Entry 8JJR (electron microscopy, 2.80 A resolution); this record covers chains b and m of the 26 polymer chains in the assembly.

# Chain b
Name: PsaB
From: Symbiodinium sp
Amino-acid sequence (669 residues; row label = number of the first residue in the row):
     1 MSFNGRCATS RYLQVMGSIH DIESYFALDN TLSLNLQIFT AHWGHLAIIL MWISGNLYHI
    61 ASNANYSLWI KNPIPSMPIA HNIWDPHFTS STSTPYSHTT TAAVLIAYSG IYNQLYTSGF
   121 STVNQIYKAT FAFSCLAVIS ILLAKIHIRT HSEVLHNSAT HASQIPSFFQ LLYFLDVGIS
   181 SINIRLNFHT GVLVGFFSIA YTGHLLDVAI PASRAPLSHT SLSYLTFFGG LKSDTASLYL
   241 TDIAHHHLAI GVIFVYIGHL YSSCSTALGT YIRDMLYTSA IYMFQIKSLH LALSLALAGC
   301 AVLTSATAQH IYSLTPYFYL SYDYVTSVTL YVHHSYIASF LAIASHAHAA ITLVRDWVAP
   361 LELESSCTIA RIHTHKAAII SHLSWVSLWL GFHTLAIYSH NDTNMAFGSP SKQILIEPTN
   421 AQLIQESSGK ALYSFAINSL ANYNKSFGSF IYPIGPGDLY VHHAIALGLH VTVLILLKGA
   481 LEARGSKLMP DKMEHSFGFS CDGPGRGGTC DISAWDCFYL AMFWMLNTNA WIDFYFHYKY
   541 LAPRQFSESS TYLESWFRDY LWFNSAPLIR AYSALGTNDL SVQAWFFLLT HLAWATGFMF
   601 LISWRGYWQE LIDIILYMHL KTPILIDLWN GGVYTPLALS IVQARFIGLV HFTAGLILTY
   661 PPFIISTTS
Disordered / not traced: 1-3, 439-445
Ion coordination: chlorophyll a Mg near Asp-85 (its only coordinating residue here)
Small-molecule neighbours:
  - beta-carotene (BCR), molecule 1: Gly-44, Ala-47, Ile-48, Met-51, Ile-141
  - beta-carotene (BCR), molecule 2: Leu-46, Ile-49, Trp-52, Ile-53, Phe-188, Val-192, Leu-193, Phe-196, Phe-197
  - beta-carotene (BCR), molecule 3: Val-582, Trp-585, Phe-586, Leu-589, Trp-608, Leu-611, Ile-612, Ile-615
  - chlorophyll a (CLA), molecule 1: Thr-9, Tyr-12, Leu-13, Ile-612, Ile-615, Leu-616, His-619, Leu-625, Trp-629, Tyr-634, Pro-636, Leu-637
  - chlorophyll a (CLA), molecule 2: Leu-13, Leu-589, Leu-592, Ala-593, Thr-596, Met-599, Phe-600, Leu-639, Phe-646, Ile-647, Val-650, His-651, Ala-654
  - chlorophyll a (CLA), molecule 3: Met-16, Ile-19, His-20, Ile-22, Tyr-25, Gln-37, Ala-41, His-45, Ile-48
  - chlorophyll a (CLA), molecule 4: Met-16, Gly-17, Ser-18, Ile-19, His-20, Asp-21, His-290, Leu-293, Leu-297, Phe-340, Ile-343, Ala-344, Ala-347, His-348, Ile-351, Arg-355, Phe-497, Trp-515, Phe-518, Phe-586, Leu-589, Phe-646, Val-650, Ala-654, Leu-658
  - chlorophyll a (CLA), molecule 5: His-20, Ile-22, Ile-38, Ala-41, His-42, His-45, Leu-46, Ile-49, Leu-289, His-290, Ala-292, Leu-293, Ala-296, Leu-297, Gly-299, Cys-300, Val-302, Leu-303
  - chlorophyll a (CLA), molecule 6: His-20, His-45, Ile-48, Ile-49, Trp-52, Cys-300, Ile-337, Phe-340, Leu-341
  - chlorophyll a (CLA), molecule 7: Phe-39, Trp-43, Leu-143, Ile-146, His-147, Thr-150, His-151, Val-154, Gly-178, Ile-179
  - chlorophyll a (CLA), molecule 8: Phe-39, His-42, Trp-43, Leu-46, Gly-178, Ile-179, Ser-181, Ile-184, Arg-185, Phe-188, His-189, Val-192, Leu-193, Val-194, Phe-197, Phe-254, Leu-303
  - chlorophyll a (CLA), molecule 9: Trp-43, Leu-50, Leu-136, Ile-139, Ser-140, Leu-143, Ile-184, Phe-188, Cys-264
  - chlorophyll a (CLA), molecule 10: Ile-48, Met-51, Trp-52, Ser-54, Gly-55, Tyr-58, His-59, Asn-63, His-81, Asn-82, Ile-83, Trp-84
  - chlorophyll a (CLA), molecule 11: Ile-48, Trp-52, Asn-56, Tyr-108, Ser-109, Thr-329, Leu-330, Val-332, His-333, Tyr-336, Ile-337, Phe-340, Phe-586, Ile-657, Leu-658, Tyr-660, Pro-661, Ile-664, Ile-665
  - chlorophyll a (CLA), molecule 12: Leu-50, Trp-52, Ile-53, Ser-109, Gly-110, Ile-111, Gln-114, Leu-115, Phe-133, Leu-136, Phe-197, Cys-300, Thr-304, Thr-307, Ile-311, Tyr-317, Leu-320, Leu-330, His-333, His-334, Ile-337, Leu-341
  - chlorophyll a (CLA), molecule 13: Trp-52, Asn-56, His-59, Ile-60, Ala-80, His-81, Leu-105, Ile-106, Ala-107, Tyr-108, Ser-109, Ile-111, Val-582, Gln-583, Phe-586, Leu-658
  - chlorophyll a (CLA), molecule 14: His-81, Asn-82, Ile-83, Trp-84, Asp-85, Pro-86, His-87, Phe-88, Leu-105, Ser-581, Val-582, Trp-585
  - chlorophyll a (CLA), molecule 15: Trp-84, Pro-86, His-87
  - chlorophyll a (CLA), molecule 16: Gln-114, Thr-117, Leu-193, Val-194, Phe-197, Ser-198, Tyr-201, Leu-205, Leu-240, Ile-243, His-246, His-247, Ile-250, Leu-303, Ala-306, Thr-307, His-310, Ile-311, Pro-316, Tyr-317
  - chlorophyll a (CLA), molecule 17: Ser-118, Gly-119, Phe-120, Gln-125, Lys-128, Ala-129, Ala-132, Phe-133, Leu-136, Phe-197, Ala-200, Tyr-201, Gly-203, His-204, Asp-207, Val-208
  - chlorophyll a (CLA), molecule 18: Leu-136, Ile-139, Leu-142, Leu-143, Ile-146
  - chlorophyll a (CLA), molecule 19: Asn-187, Phe-188, Gly-191, Val-192, Phe-196, Val-255, Gly-258, His-259, Tyr-261, Ser-262, Ser-263, Cys-264, Leu-268, Gly-269
  - chlorophyll a (CLA), molecule 20: Phe-196, Ile-199, Ala-200, Thr-202, Gly-203, Leu-206, Asp-207, His-219, Thr-220, Ser-221, Leu-225, Leu-248
  - chlorophyll a (CLA), molecule 21: Leu-222, Leu-225, Thr-226, Phe-227, His-245, Leu-248, Ala-249, Val-252, Ile-253
  - chlorophyll a (CLA), molecule 22: Thr-226, Phe-227, Gly-229, Gly-230, Leu-238, Asp-242, Ile-243, His-245, His-246, Ala-249, Ile-250, Ile-253, His-310, Leu-314, Pro-316, Leu-432, Phe-447, Phe-450
  - chlorophyll a (CLA), molecule 23: Ile-253, Tyr-256, Ile-257, His-259, Leu-260, Ala-267, Leu-268, Gly-269, Thr-270
  - chlorophyll a (CLA), molecule 24: Leu-260, Thr-270, Asp-274, Met-275, Thr-278
  - chlorophyll a (CLA), molecule 25: Thr-368, Arg-371, Ile-372, Thr-374, His-375, Ala-378, Ile-379, His-382
  - chlorophyll a (CLA), molecule 26: Ala-378, His-382, Trp-385
  - chlorophyll a (CLA), molecule 27: Ile-379, Leu-383, Trp-385, Val-386, Ala-466, Leu-469, His-470, Val-473, Leu-477
  - chlorophyll a (CLA), molecule 28: Ser-381, His-382, Ser-384, Trp-385, Leu-388, Phe-392
  - chlorophyll a (CLA), molecule 29: Ser-384, Ser-387, Leu-388, Gly-391, Phe-392, Leu-395, Leu-467, Val-471, Leu-474, Ile-475, Leu-520, Phe-523, Trp-524
  - chlorophyll a (CLA), molecule 30: Trp-385, Val-386, Trp-389, Leu-390, Ile-416, Glu-417, Pro-418, Thr-419, Asn-420, Ala-421, Asp-458, Leu-459, His-462, His-463, Ala-466, His-470
  - chlorophyll a (CLA), molecule 31: Trp-385, Leu-388, Trp-389, Phe-392, His-393
  - chlorophyll a (CLA), molecule 32: His-393, Ala-396, Ile-397, Ser-399, His-400, Thr-403, Asn-404, Phe-407, Lys-412, Ile-414
  - chlorophyll a (CLA), molecule 33: Thr-394, Leu-395, Tyr-398, Val-461, Ala-464, Leu-467, Asn-527, Trp-531, Phe-534, Leu-553, Trp-556, Phe-557, Leu-561, Ser-565, Ile-569, Phe-587, His-591, Trp-594, Leu-656, Thr-659, Tyr-660, Phe-663
  - chlorophyll a (CLA), molecule 34: Leu-395, Ser-399, Asp-402, Leu-467, Phe-523, Trp-524, Asn-527, Trp-531, Leu-553, Phe-557, Trp-594, Phe-652
  - chlorophyll a (CLA), molecule 35: Thr-419, Asn-420, Leu-423
  - chlorophyll a (CLA), molecule 36: Phe-557, Leu-561, Trp-562
  - chlorophyll a (CLA), molecule 37: Trp-585, Leu-588, Leu-589, His-591, Leu-592, Trp-594, Ala-595, Phe-598
  - chlorophyll a (CLA), molecule 38: Leu-592, Ala-595, Thr-596, Phe-598, Met-599, Ile-602, Ser-603, Tyr-607, Trp-608, Leu-611
  - chlorophyll a (CLA), molecule 39: Ile-615, Met-618, His-619, Thr-622, Leu-625
  - chlorophyll a (CLA), molecule 40: Tyr-617, Met-618, Lys-621, Thr-622, Pro-623
  - Diadinoxanthin (DD6; (3S,3'R,5R,6S,7cis)-7',8'-didehydro-5,6-dihydro-5,6-epoxy-beta,beta-carotene-3,3'-diol): Phe-196, Ile-199, Leu-248, Val-252, Val-255, Tyr-256, His-259, Leu-268
  - phylloquinone (PQN): Tyr-12, Met-599, Phe-600, Ser-603, Trp-604, Arg-605, Trp-608, Ile-612, Leu-637, Ala-638, Leu-639, Ser-640, Ala-644
  - 4Fe-4S cluster (SF4): Cys-501, Gly-503, Pro-504, Thr-509, Cys-510, Trp-604, Ile-641, Arg-645
From the paper describing this entry:
  - conformationally variable residues (loop rearrangement): Thr-89 to Ala-102, Ile-148 to Ser-180, Ala-215 to Ser-223, Tyr-261 to Thr-270, Ser-279 to Phe-284, Val-358 to Ser-366, Gly-429 to Ser-449
  - binding site for beta-carotene: Phe-196

# Chain m
Name: PsaM
From: Symbiodinium sp
Amino-acid sequence (142 residues; row label = number of the first residue in the row):
     1 MARSPLILCL VAAAVMLVAP RAFVSSPKSQ NAAALTAGVA AGSMVMPAWA YDQQMMDAQL
    61 LLARVPGGKR TKELGLVVPI PEEDGLTDGQ IAALFVVALV VLIAAVDLAR SLYFGLQPNK
   121 FKTAKGKGSI TPFMKRLIEN GF
Disordered / not traced: 1-63
Small-molecule neighbours:
  - beta-carotene (BCR): Ala-92, Phe-95, Val-96, Ala-98, Leu-99, Val-101, Leu-102, Ala-105, Leu-108, Ala-109
  - chlorophyll a (CLA), molecule 1: Ile-91, Leu-94, Phe-95, Ala-98
  - chlorophyll a (CLA), molecule 2: Leu-99, Ile-103, Val-106
  - chlorophyll a (CLA), molecule 3: Val-100, Ile-103, Ala-104, Asp-107
  - chlorophyll a (CLA), molecule 4: Leu-102, Ala-105, Val-106, Ala-109, Leu-112, Tyr-113
  - chlorophyll a (CLA), molecule 5: Thr-131, Phe-133, Met-134, Leu-137
  - Diadinoxanthin (DD6; (3S,3'R,5R,6S,7cis)-7',8'-didehydro-5,6-dihydro-5,6-epoxy-beta,beta-carotene-3,3'-diol): Gly-89, Gln-90, Ala-92, Ala-93, Val-96

# Chain b / chain m interface
Pairs across the interface - 103 pairs, chain b then chain m:
  Leu-36(b) with Leu-116(m), hydrophobic
  Gln-37(b) with Leu-112(m), hydrogen bond (side chain-backbone); Gly-115(m)
  Thr-40(b) with Leu-108(m); Leu-112(m)
  Gly-44(b) with Leu-108(m)
  Met-51(b) with Val-101(m), hydrophobic
  Tyr-58(b) with Ile-91(m); Leu-94(m), hydrophobic
  Ala-61(b) with Gly-85(m)
  Ser-62(b) with Gly-85(m)
  Ala-64(b) with Pro-81(m)
  Asn-65(b) with Pro-79(m), hydrogen bond (side chain-backbone); Pro-81(m)
  Leu-68(b) with Ile-80(m); Pro-81(m), hydrophobic
  Pro-75(b) with Leu-76(m); Val-77(m), hydrogen bond (backbone-backbone)
  Ser-76(b) with Val-77(m); Pro-79(m)
  Met-77(b) with Thr-71(m); Val-77(m), hydrogen bond (backbone-backbone); Val-78(m), hydrophobic; Pro-79(m)
  Ile-79(b) with Val-78(m), hydrophobic; Pro-79(m)
  Pro-95(b) with Arg-64(m); Val-65(m), hydrogen bond (backbone-backbone)
  Tyr-96(b) with Arg-64(m)
  Ser-97(b) with Arg-64(m), hydrogen bond (backbone-backbone)
  His-98(b) with Arg-64(m); Val-78(m), hydrogen bond (side chain-backbone); Ile-80(m)
  Thr-101(b) with Ile-80(m)
  Val-104(b) with Arg-64(m), hydrogen bond (backbone-side chain)
  Leu-105(b) with Arg-64(m)
  Ile-106(b) with Arg-64(m); Val-78(m), hydrophobic
  Val-123(b) with Leu-86(m), hydrophobic
  Asn-124(b) with Gln-90(m)
  Tyr-127(b) with Leu-86(m), hydrophobic; Gln-90(m), hydrogen bond (side chain-backbone); Ala-93(m); Leu-94(m), hydrophobic
  Thr-130(b) with Leu-94(m)
  Phe-131(b) with Ala-93(m), hydrophobic; Leu-94(m), hydrophobic; Val-97(m), hydrophobic
  Ser-134(b) with Val-97(m); Val-101(m)
  Val-138(b) with Val-101(m), hydrophobic
  Ile-141(b) with Val-101(m), hydrophobic; Ala-104(m); Leu-108(m), hydrophobic
  Ala-144(b) with Leu-108(m), hydrophobic
  Lys-145(b) with Asp-107(m), salt bridge
  Ile-148(b) with Ser-111(m)
  Ser-152(b) with Leu-116(m)
  Glu-153(b) with Gly-128(m); Ser-129(m)
  Val-154(b) with Ser-129(m); Ile-130(m), hydrophobic
  Leu-155(b) with Leu-116(m), hydrophobic
  His-156(b) with Lys-120(m); Phe-121(m), hydrogen bond (side chain-backbone); Gly-126(m), hydrogen bond (side chain-backbone); Lys-127(m); Gly-128(m), hydrogen bond (side chain-backbone)
  Asn-157(b) with Lys-127(m), hydrogen bond (side chain-backbone); Gly-128(m), hydrogen bond (side chain-backbone); Ser-129(m); Ile-130(m)
  Ala-159(b) with Phe-121(m), hydrophobic
  Thr-160(b) with Lys-127(m)
  His-161(b) with Lys-127(m)
  Tyr-173(b) with Phe-142(m)
  Phe-174(b) with Ile-138(m); Phe-142(m), hydrophobic
  Val-177(b) with Met-134(m), hydrophobic; Leu-137(m); Ile-138(m), hydrophobic; Gly-141(m); Phe-142(m), hydrophobic
  Ser-180(b) with Phe-142(m)
  Asn-183(b) with Phe-142(m)
  Cys-264(b) with Asn-140(m), hydrogen bond (backbone-side chain)
  Lys-287(b) with Phe-142(m)
  Tyr-322(b) with Arg-70(m)
  Tyr-324(b) with Arg-70(m)
  Thr-577(b) with Val-65(m)
  Asn-578(b) with Val-65(m); Pro-66(m); Gly-67(m)
  Asp-579(b) with Arg-64(m), salt bridge; Val-65(m), hydrogen bond (backbone-backbone); Pro-66(m); Gly-67(m), hydrogen bond (side chain-backbone)
  Leu-580(b) with Gly-67(m)
  Thr-667(b) with Lys-69(m)
  Ser-669(b) with Gly-68(m); Lys-69(m), hydrogen bond (backbone-backbone); Arg-70(m), hydrogen bond (backbone-backbone); Thr-71(m)
Other interface residues (no listed pair), chain b (75 interface residues in all): Leu-32, Ser-33, Ala-41, Ile-74, Ala-102, Cys-135, Ala-137, Leu-171, Gly-178, Ile-182, Ile-184, Ser-263, Ser-265, Thr-266, Asn-564, Pro-567, Thr-668
Other interface residues (no listed pair), chain m (48 interface residues in all): Val-100, Ala-105, Ala-124, Lys-125, Phe-133, Arg-136
Interface features reported in the paper:
  - interface residues, chain b: Ile-148(b), Tyr-261(b)

# Overview
75 residues of chain b face 48 of chain m across their interface; the contacts include 19 hydrogen bonds and 2
salt bridges. Polar contacts include Lys-145(b)/Asp-107(m), Asp-579(b)/Arg-64(m) and Gln-37(b)/Leu-112(m). The
paper reports a binding site for beta-carotene at Phe-196(b); interface residues Ile-148(b) and Tyr-261(b).
Here chain b is PsaB and chain m is PsaM, both from Symbiodinium sp. Entry 8JJR (Cryo-EM structure of
Symbiodinium photosystem I) was determined by electron microscopy.
